PDB entry 3ZJA | X-ray diffraction, 1.48 A resolution | chain A

== Chain A ==
Molecule: SL3965
From: Streptomyces lividans
UniProtKB: Q93J41 (Q93J41_STRCO); numbering as in UniProt (aligned over 42-178)
Amino-acid sequence (140 residues; each row starts with the number of its first residue):
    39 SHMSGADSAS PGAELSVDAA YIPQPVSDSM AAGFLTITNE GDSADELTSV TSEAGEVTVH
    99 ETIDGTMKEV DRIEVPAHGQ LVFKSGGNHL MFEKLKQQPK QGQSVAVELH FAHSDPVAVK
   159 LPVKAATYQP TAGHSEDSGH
Disordered / not traced: 39-50, 165-178
Sequence notes: expression tag (39-41)
Bound ions: Cu ion: His98, Met105, His127, Met129
Reported in the primary citation:
  - Cu ion coordination: His98, Met105, His127, Met129

== Overview ==
His98, Met105, His127 and Met129 coordinate a Cu ion ion. From the paper: Cu ion coordination by His98, Met105
and His127 among others.
Chain A is SL3965 (Streptomyces lividans); the structure, The crystal structure of a Cu(I) metallochaperone
from Streptomyces lividans, was determined by X-ray diffraction (same publication as 4BPY and 3ZK0).
